PDB entry 6UGF | electron microscopy, 4.20 A resolution (low resolution: residue-level contacts below are approximate; hydrogen-bond / salt-bridge calls are withheld) | chains B and C of the 7 polymer chains in the assembly

== Chain B (and C) ==
Name: Meiotic spindle formation protein mei-1
Organism: Caenorhabditis elegans
Notes: EC 5.6.1.1; chain C of this document is another copy of the same molecule, construct and numbering; everything in this record applies to it too
UniProt: P34808 (KTNA1_CAEEL); numbering as in UniProt (aligned over 1-472)
Amino-acid sequence (490 residues; each row starts with the number of its first residue; numbers below 1 keep their minus sign (Gly-17 is residue -17)):
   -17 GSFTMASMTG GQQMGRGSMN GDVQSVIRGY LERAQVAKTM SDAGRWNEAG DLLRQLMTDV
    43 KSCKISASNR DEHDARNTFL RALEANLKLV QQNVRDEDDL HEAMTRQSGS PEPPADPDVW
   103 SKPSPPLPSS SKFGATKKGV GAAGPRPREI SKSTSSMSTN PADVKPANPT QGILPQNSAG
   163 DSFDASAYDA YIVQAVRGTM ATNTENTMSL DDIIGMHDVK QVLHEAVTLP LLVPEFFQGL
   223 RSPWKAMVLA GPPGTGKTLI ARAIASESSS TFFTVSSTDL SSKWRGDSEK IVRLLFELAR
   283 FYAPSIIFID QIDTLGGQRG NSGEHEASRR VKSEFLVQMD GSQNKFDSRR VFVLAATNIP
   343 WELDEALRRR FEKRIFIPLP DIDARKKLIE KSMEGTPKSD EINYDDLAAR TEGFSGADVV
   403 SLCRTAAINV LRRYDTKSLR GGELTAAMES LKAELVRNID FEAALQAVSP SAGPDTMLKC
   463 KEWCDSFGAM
Disordered / not traced: -17 to 155, 183-186, 323-330 (chain C: -17 to 155, 183-186, 324-328)
Differences from the reference sequence: expression tag (-17 to 0); engineered mutation Gln293 (Glu in P34808)
Ligand contacts: ATP (adenosine-5'-triphosphate): Ile195, Ile196, Met198, Pro234, Pro235, Gly236, Thr237, Gly238, Lys239, Thr240, Leu241, Asn340, Leu370, Gly398, Ala399
From the paper describing this entry:
  - binding site for Polyglutamate peptide: Trp266, His307
  - mutagenesis - K265A, W266A, R267A, R301A, H307A, E308A: decreased catalytic activity on basal ATPase
  - mutagenesis - K265A, W266A: decreased catalytic activity on isolated beta-tubulin peptide
  - mutagenesis - Y170A: abolished catalytic activity on ATPase
  - mutagenesis - R267E, N340A: unchanged catalytic activity on basal ATPase
  - mutagenesis - R351A: abolished catalytic activity on basal and microtubule stimulated ATPase
  - mutagenesis - N340A: abolished catalytic activity on betaIVb-tail peptide
  - mutagenesis - F469A: abolished catalytic activity on basal and stimulated ATPase
  - mutagenesis - R128A/R130A/K134A: unchanged catalytic activity (basal ATP activity)
  - mutagenesis - R128A/R130A/K134A: decreased catalytic activity on microtubule stimulated ATPase
  - mutagenesis - K119A/K120A/R128A/R130A/K134A: decreased catalytic activity on basal and microtubule stimulated ATPase
  - mutagenesis - S135E: decreased catalytic activity on ATPase
  - mutagenesis - K265A, W266A, R267A, R301A, E308A, N340A: decreased catalytic activity on microtubule
  - mutagenesis - K265A, W266A: abolished catalytic activity on beta-tubulin peptide
  - mutagenesis - R267A: abolished catalytic activity on beta-tubulin tail
  - mutagenesis - R267E: abolished catalytic activity on beta-tail peptide
  - mutagenesis - E308A: decreased catalytic activity on beta-tail peptide
  - mutagenesis - H307A: unchanged catalytic activity on substrate

== Interface between chain B and chain C ==
Residue-residue contacts (44):
  Pro235(B) with Ala348(C)
  Gly236(B) with Arg351(C)
  Ser259(B) with Arg312(C)
  Thr260(B) with Arg275(C)
  Ser263(B) with Gly268(C); Lys272(C)
  Lys265(B) with Tyr173(C); Trp266(C); Arg267(C); Asp269(C)
  Gln293(B) with Arg301(C); Leu318(C)
  Asp295(B) with Arg311(C)
  Thr296(B) with Arg311(C); Ser315(C)
  Gly305(B) with Glu308(C)
  Asn340(B) with Arg301(C)
  Thr378(B) with Leu222(C)
  Ala399(B) with Arg351(C)
  Arg406(B) with Leu222(C); Ser224(C); Pro225(C); Trp226(C); Glu354(C)
  Thr407(B) with Trp226(C)
  Ala409(B) with Arg223(C)
  Ile410(B) with Glu207(C); Trp226(C)
  Val412(B) with Arg223(C)
  Arg414(B) with Glu207(C)
  Thr418(B) with His206(C)
  Ala449(B) with Ala471(C); Met472(C)
  Ser451(B) with Ser468(C); Phe469(C)
  Pro452(B) with Phe469(C)
  Ser453(B) with Glu347(C); Arg350(C); Arg351(C); Arg356(C); Phe469(C)
  Ala454(B) with Glu347(C); Phe469(C)
  Gly455(B) with Phe469(C)
Also at the interface, not in a pair above, chain B (39 interface residues in all): Arg244, Ser258, Asp261, Ser264, Leu297, Ser304, Ile341, Glu344, Ser374, Ser403, Lys419, Leu426, Met430
Also at the interface, not in a pair above, chain C (41 interface residues in all): Gln203, Leu211, Leu214, Val215, Phe218, Glu271, Gly302, Glu306, Gly323, Lys355, Gly470

== In short ==
Chain B and chain C form an interface of 39 and 41 residues respectively. Chain B binds ATP. From the paper: a
binding site for Polyglutamate peptide at Trp266(B) and His307(B); K265A, W266A and R267A of chain B, among
others, reduce catalytic activity on basal ATPase; 14 substitutions were tested in all.
Chain B and chain C are both Meiotic spindle formation protein mei-1 (Caenorhabditis elegans); the structure,
Katanin hexamer in the ring conformation with resolved protomer one in complex with substrate, was determined
by electron microscopy (same publication as 6UGD and 6UGE).
